7C52 - chains U and V of the 37 polymer chains in the assembly; structure by X-ray diffraction, 2.89 A resolution.

# Chain U
Protein: LH1 alpha polypeptide
From: Thermochromatium tepidum
UniProtKB: D2Z0P2 (D2Z0P2_THETI); residue numbers follow UniProt; this construct covers 1-61
Chain sequence (61 residues; row label = number of the first residue in the row):
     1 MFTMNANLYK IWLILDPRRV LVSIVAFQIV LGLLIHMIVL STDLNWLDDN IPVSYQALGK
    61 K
Disordered / not traced: 1-2, 61
Bound ions: Ca2+: Trp46, Asp49, Ile51 (shared with 1 residue of chain T)
Ligand contacts:
  - bacteriochlorophyll a (BCL), molecule 1: Val25, Gln28, Ile29, Gly32, His36, Leu44, Trp46, Leu47
  - bacteriochlorophyll a (BCL), molecule 2: Gln28, Leu31, Gly32, Ile35, His36, Val39, Leu44
  - spirilloxanthin (CRT), molecule 1: Asn7, Leu8, Lys10, Ile11, Leu13, Ile14
  - spirilloxanthin (CRT), molecule 2: Leu21, Ile24, Phe27, Gln28, Leu31, Leu34, Ile35, Ile38
  - spirilloxanthin (CRT), molecule 3: Ile29, Gly32, Leu33, His36, Met37

# Chain V
Protein: LH1 beta polypeptide
From: Thermochromatium tepidum
UniProtKB: D2Z0P1 (D2Z0P1_THETI); residues 0-46 here correspond to UniProt positions 1-47 (UniProt number = residue number + 1)
Chain sequence (47 residues; each row starts with the number of its first residue; numbering starts at 0):
     0 MAEQKSLTGL TDDEAKEFHA IFMQSMYAWF GLVVIAHLLA WLYRPWL
Disordered / not traced: 0-4
Bound ions: Ca2+: Trp45 (shared with 3 residues of chain W)
Ligand contacts:
  - bacteriochlorophyll a (BCL), molecule 1: Trp28, Leu31, Val32, Ala35, His36, Ala39
  - bacteriochlorophyll a (BCL), molecule 2: Trp28, Phe29, Val32, Val33, His36, Ala39, Trp40, Arg43, Trp45, Leu46
  - spirilloxanthin (CRT): Leu9, Glu13, Glu16, Phe17, Ile20, Phe21, Ser24, Met25, Trp28, Phe29

# Interface between chain U and chain V
Pairs across the interface (34; chain U residue first):
  Met4(U) - Met22(V)  hydrophobic
  Tyr9(U) - Asp11(V)  hydrogen bond
  Tyr9(U) - Ala14(V)
  Tyr9(U) - Lys15(V)
  Tyr9(U) - His18(V)
  Lys10(U) - Asp11(V)  salt bridge
  Trp12(U) - Thr7(V)  hydrogen bond (backbone-side chain)
  Trp12(U) - Leu9(V)
  Trp12(U) - Ala14(V)
  Trp12(U) - Phe17(V)
  Trp12(U) - His18(V)  hydrogen bond
  Trp12(U) - Phe21(V)  hydrophobic
  Leu13(U) - Ser5(V)
  Leu13(U) - Leu6(V)  hydrogen bond (backbone-backbone)
  Leu13(U) - Thr7(V)
  Leu13(U) - Leu9(V)
  Leu13(U) - Thr10(V)
  Leu13(U) - Asp11(V)
  Leu13(U) - Ala14(V)  hydrophobic
  Ile14(U) - Thr7(V)
  Leu15(U) - Thr7(V)
  Asp16(U) - Thr7(V)
  Pro17(U) - Leu9(V)  hydrophobic
  Pro17(U) - Phe17(V)  hydrophobic
  Leu21(U) - Phe17(V)  hydrophobic
  Leu21(U) - Phe21(V)  hydrophobic
  Ile24(U) - Phe21(V)  hydrophobic
  Gln28(U) - Trp28(V)  hydrogen bond
  Leu44(U) - Arg43(V)  hydrogen bond (backbone-side chain)
  Leu44(U) - Trp45(V)  hydrophobic
  Asn45(U) - Arg43(V)  hydrogen bond (backbone-side chain)
  Trp46(U) - Arg43(V)
  Asp49(U) - Arg43(V)  salt bridge
  Ile51(U) - Arg43(V)
Other interface residues (no listed pair), chain U (20 interface residues in all): Leu8, Ile11, Asp43
Other interface residues (no listed pair), chain V (16 interface residues in all): Tyr42

# Summary
Chain U and chain V form an interface of 20 and 16 residues respectively; the contacts include 7 hydrogen
bonds and 2 salt bridges. Among the polar pairs are Lys10(U)-Asp11(V), Asp49(U)-Arg43(V) and Tyr9(U)-Asp11(V).
Here chain U is LH1 alpha polypeptide and chain V is LH1 beta polypeptide, both from Thermochromatium tepidum.
Entry 7C52 (Co-crystal structure of a photosynthetic LH1-RC in complex with electron donor HiPIP) was
determined by X-ray diffraction.
